PDB entry 5X4Z | X-ray diffraction, 7.80 A resolution (low resolution: residue-level contacts below are approximate; hydrogen-bond / salt-bridge calls are withheld) | chains D and G of the 12 polymer chains in the assembly

# Chain D
Protein: RNA polymerase II subunit B32
From: Komagataella phaffii (strain GS115 / ATCC 20864)
UniProt: C4R2U9 (C4R2U9_KOMPG); residue numbers follow UniProt; this construct covers 1-186
Chain sequence (186 residues; each row starts with the number of its first residue):
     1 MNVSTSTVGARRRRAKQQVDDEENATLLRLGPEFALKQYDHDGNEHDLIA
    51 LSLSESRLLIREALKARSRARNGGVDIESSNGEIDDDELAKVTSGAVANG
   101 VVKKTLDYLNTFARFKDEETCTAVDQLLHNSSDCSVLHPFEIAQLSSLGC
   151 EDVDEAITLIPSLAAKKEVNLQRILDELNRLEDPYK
Unresolved in the structure: 1-3, 17-18, 73-82, 97-99, 130-136, 170, 186

# Chain G
Protein: RNA polymerase II subunit
From: Komagataella phaffii (strain GS115 / ATCC 20864)
UniProt: C4R9A1 (C4R9A1_KOMPG); numbering as in UniProt (aligned over 1-171)
Chain sequence (171 residues; each row starts with the number of its first residue):
     1 MFFLKDLSLILTLHPSYFGPQMNQYLREKLLTDVEGTCTGQFGYIVTVLD
    51 GMNIDVGKGRIIPGSGSAEFEVKYRAVVWKPFKGEVVDAIVSNVSPIGFF
   101 ADVGPLNVFVSTRLIPDNLVYNPSNSPPAYMSNDELITKGSKVRLKVVGT
   151 RTDVNEIYAIGSIKEDFLGAI

# How chain D and chain G interact
Residue-residue contacts (60; chain D residue first):
  Ser4(D) with Leu9(G)
  Thr5(D) with Ser8(G); Phe42(G)
  Ser6(D) with Leu7(G); Ser8(G); Phe42(G)
  Thr7(D) with Leu7(G); Phe42(G)
  Val8(D) with Asp6(G)
  Asn24(D) with Lys83(G)
  Ala25(D) with Lys83(G)
  Thr26(D) with Lys83(G); Gly84(G)
  Leu30(D) with Phe82(G)
  Gly31(D) with Phe82(G)
  Glu33(D) with Lys5(G); Phe42(G)
  Phe34(D) with Phe3(G); Lys80(G)
  Gln38(D) with Leu4(G); Lys5(G); Asp6(G)
  Asp40(D) with Asp6(G)
  His41(D) with Lys73(G)
  Leu48(D) with Phe3(G)
  Ile49(D) with Phe2(G); Phe3(G); Leu4(G)
  Ala50(D) with Phe2(G)
  Leu51(D) with Phe2(G)
  Leu53(D) with Phe2(G)
  Leu59(D) with Leu49(G)
  Leu64(D) with Thr47(G)
  Arg67(D) with Glu35(G); Val48(G)
  Lys104(D) with Gly104(G)
  Thr105(D) with Phe2(G); Pro105(G)
  Tyr108(D) with Asp88(G); Ala89(G); Asp102(G); Val103(G); Gly104(G)
  Phe112(D) with Asp88(G); Ala89(G); Ile90(G)
  Phe140(D) with Met1(G); Glu85(G)
  Gln144(D) with Met1(G); Glu85(G); Val86(G)
  Leu148(D) with Val86(G); Asp88(G); Arg144(G)
  Gly149(D) with Arg144(G)
  Glu155(D) with Phe167(G)
  Leu159(D) with Val86(G); Arg144(G); Phe167(G); Leu168(G)
Interface residues without a listed pair, chain D (41 interface residues in all): Tyr39, Ser56, Ile60, Ala63, Val101, Val102, Leu109, Ala143
Interface residues without a listed pair, chain G (39 interface residues in all): Leu31, Gln41, Tyr44, Val46, Asp55, Val77, Val87, Asp166

# In short
41 residues of chain D and 39 residues of chain G are in contact.
Here chain D is RNA polymerase II subunit B32 and chain G is RNA polymerase II subunit, both from Komagataella
phaffii (strain GS115 / ATCC 20864). Entry 5X4Z (RNA Polymerase II from Komagataella Pastoris (Type-1
crystal)) was determined by X-ray diffraction (same publication as 5X50 and 5X51).
